PDB entry 4IV3 | X-ray diffraction, 2.90 A resolution | chains B and C of the 4 polymer chains in the assembly

Chain B:
Protein: Capsid protein VP2
Organism: Foot-and-mouth disease virus - type A
UniProtKB: Q6PN23 (Q6PN23_9PICO); residues 1-218 here correspond to UniProt positions 287-504 (UniProt number = residue number + 286)
Amino-acid sequence (218 residues; each row starts with the number of its first residue):
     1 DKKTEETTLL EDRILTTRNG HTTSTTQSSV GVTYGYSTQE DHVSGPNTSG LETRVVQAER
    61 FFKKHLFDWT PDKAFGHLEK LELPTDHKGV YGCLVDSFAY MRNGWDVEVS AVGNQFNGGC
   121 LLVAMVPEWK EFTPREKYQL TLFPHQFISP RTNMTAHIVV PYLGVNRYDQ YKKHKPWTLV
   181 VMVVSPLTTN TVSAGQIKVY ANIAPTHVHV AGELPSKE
Not modelled in the structure: 1-11
Differences from the reference sequence: engineered mutation C93 (His379 in Q6PN23)
Disulfide bonds: C93 forms a disulfide with the same residue of a neighbouring copy of this chain
What the authors report for this chain:
  - conformationally variable residues (order/disorder transition): T38 to D41

Chain C:
Protein: Capsid protein VP3
Organism: Foot-and-mouth disease virus - type A
UniProtKB: Q6PN23 (Q6PN23_9PICO); residues 1-221 here correspond to UniProt positions 505-725 (UniProt number = residue number + 504)
Amino-acid sequence (221 residues; numbered 1 to 221; the number before each row is that of its first residue):
     1 GIVPVACSDG YGGLVTTDPK TADPVYGMVY NPPRTNYPGR FTNLLDVAEA CPTFLCFDEG
    61 KPYVVTRTDE QRLLAKFDVS LAAKHMSNTY LSGIAQYYAQ YSGTINLHFM FTGSTDSKAR
   121 YMVAYVPPGV ETPPDTPEKA AHCIHAEWDT GLNSKFTFSI PYVSAADYAY TASDVAETTN
   181 VQGWVCIYQI THGKAEQDTL VVSVSAGKDF ELRLPIDPRS Q
What the authors report for this chain:
  - conformationally variable residues (loop rearrangement): T171 to V181

Interface between chain B and chain C:
Residue-residue contacts (39):
  P46(B) with Y162(C); D167(C)
  N47(B) with Y162(C); V163(C); S164(C), hydrogen bond (side chain-backbone); A165(C), hydrogen bond (side chain-backbone); A166(C); D167(C)
  T48(B) with Y162(C)
  S49(B) with Y162(C), hydrogen bond (side chain-backbone)
  L51(B) with I144(C), hydrophobic; P161(C), hydrophobic; V163(C), hydrophobic
  A99(B) with P127(C), hydrophobic; P128(C)
  Y100(B) with P128(C); V163(C); S164(C); A165(C)
  N166(B) with A165(C); A166(C)
  R167(B) with A165(C), hydrogen bond (backbone-backbone); D167(C), salt bridge
  Y168(B) with A165(C)
  G212(B) with P127(C)
  E213(B) with P127(C); H142(C); C143(C); I144(C)
  L214(B) with P127(C), hydrophobic; P128(C); H142(C); C143(C)
  P215(B) with P134(C), hydrophobic; K139(C); C143(C)
  S216(B) with K139(C), hydrogen bond (backbone-backbone); H142(C)
  E218(B) with K139(C)
Other interface residues (no listed pair), chain C (17 interface residues in all): V126, V130, A140

In short:
The interface between chain B and chain C involves 16 residues on one side and 17 on the other; the contacts
include 5 hydrogen bonds and 1 salt bridge. Polar contacts include R167(B)-D167(C), N47(B)-S164(C) and
N47(B)-A165(C). From the paper: conformational variability at T38(B) and T171(C).
Here chain B is Capsid protein VP2 and chain C is Capsid protein VP3, both from Foot-and-mouth disease virus -
type A. Entry 4IV3 (Crystal structure of recombinant foot-and-mouth-disease virus A22-H2093C empty capsid) was
determined by X-ray diffraction, deposited together with 4IV1.
